PDB entry 4TQH | X-ray diffraction, 1.51 A resolution | chains A and B

# Chain A (and B)
Protein: Transthyretin
Source organism: Homo sapiens
Notes: chain B of this document is another copy of the same molecule, construct and numbering; everything in this record applies to it too
Reference sequence: P02766 (TTHY_HUMAN); residues 1-127 here correspond to UniProt positions 21-147 (UniProt number = residue number + 20)
Amino-acid sequence (127 residues; numbered 1 to 127; the number before each row is that of its first residue):
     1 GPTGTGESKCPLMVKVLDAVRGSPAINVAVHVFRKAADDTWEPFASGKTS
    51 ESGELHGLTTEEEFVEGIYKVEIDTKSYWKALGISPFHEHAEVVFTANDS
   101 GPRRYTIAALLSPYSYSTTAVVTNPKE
Disordered / not traced: 1-8, 126-127
Small-molecule neighbours: ES8 ([(9H-fluoren-9-ylideneamino)oxy]acetic acid): Lys-15, Val-16, Leu-17, Thr-106, Ala-108, Ala-109, Leu-110, Ser-117, Thr-118, Thr-119, Val-121
Swiss-Prot annotation at these positions:
  - binding site (L-thyroxine): Lys-15, Glu-54, Ser-117
  - modified residue: Cys-10 (Sulfocysteine), Glu-42 (4-carboxyglutamate), Ser-52 (Phosphoserine)
  - glycosylation: Asn-98 (N-linked (GlcNAc...) asparagine)

# Chain A / chain B interface
Pairs across the interface - 46 pairs, chain A then chain B:
  Ile-68(A) with Glu-89(B)
  Lys-76(A) with Thr-96(B)
  Phe-87(A) with Phe-95(B), hydrophobic; Thr-96(B); Tyr-105(B), hydrophobic; Ile-107(B), hydrophobic; Ala-120(B), hydrophobic; Val-122(B), hydrophobic
  His-88(A) with Val-93(B); Val-94(B); Thr-118(B)
  Glu-89(A) with Val-94(B), hydrogen bond (backbone-backbone); Thr-96(B), hydrogen bond
  His-90(A) with Val-94(B)
  Glu-92(A) with Glu-92(B); Val-94(B); Tyr-116(B), hydrogen bond (backbone-side chain)
  Val-93(A) with His-88(B)
  Val-94(A) with His-88(B); Glu-89(B), hydrogen bond (backbone-backbone); His-90(B); Glu-92(B)
  Phe-95(A) with Phe-87(B), hydrophobic; Glu-89(B)
  Thr-96(A) with Glu-89(B), hydrogen bond
  Tyr-105(A) with Phe-87(B), hydrophobic
  Ile-107(A) with Phe-87(B), hydrophobic
  Tyr-114(A) with Thr-119(B), hydrogen bond (backbone-side chain); Ala-120(B), hydrogen bond (backbone-backbone)
  Ser-115(A) with Thr-118(B), hydrogen bond (side chain-backbone); Thr-119(B), hydrogen bond
  Tyr-116(A) with Glu-92(B), hydrogen bond (side chain-backbone); Tyr-116(B), hydrogen bond; Ser-117(B); Thr-118(B), hydrogen bond (backbone-backbone)
  Ser-117(A) with Tyr-116(B), hydrogen bond (side chain-backbone); Ser-117(B)
  Thr-118(A) with His-88(B); Ser-115(B), hydrogen bond (backbone-side chain); Tyr-116(B), hydrogen bond (backbone-backbone)
  Thr-119(A) with Tyr-114(B), hydrogen bond (side chain-backbone); Ser-115(B), hydrogen bond
  Ala-120(A) with Phe-87(B), hydrophobic; Tyr-114(B), hydrogen bond (backbone-backbone)
  Val-122(A) with Phe-87(B), hydrophobic; Tyr-114(B), hydrophobic
Also at the interface, not in a pair above, chain A (22 interface residues in all): Lys-70
Also at the interface, not in a pair above, chain B (22 interface residues in all): Ile-68, Lys-70, Lys-76

# In short
The chain A/chain B interface involves 22 residues from each chain; the contacts include 18 hydrogen bonds.
Among the polar pairs are Glu-89(A)/Thr-96(B), Glu-92(A)/Tyr-116(B) and Tyr-114(A)/Thr-119(B). Ligands of
chain A: compound ES8. UniProt lists 3 L-thyroxine-binding residues on chain A.
Chain A and chain B are both Transthyretin (Homo sapiens); the structure, Human transthyretin (TTR) complexed
with 3-(9H-fluoren-9-ylideneaminooxy)ethanoic acid, was determined by X-ray diffraction, deposited together
with 4TQ8, 4TQI and 4TQP.
